PDB entry 5FKU | electron microscopy, 8.34 A resolution (very low resolution: no residue pairs are listed; an interface is given only as per-side residue counts) | chains A and C of the 5 polymer chains in the assembly

# Chain A
Name: DNA polymerase III subunit alpha
From: Escherichia coli K-12
Notes: EC 2.7.7.7
UniProtKB: P10443 (DPO3A_ECOLI); residue numbers follow UniProt; this construct covers 1-1160
Sequence (1160 residues; row label = number of the first residue in the row):
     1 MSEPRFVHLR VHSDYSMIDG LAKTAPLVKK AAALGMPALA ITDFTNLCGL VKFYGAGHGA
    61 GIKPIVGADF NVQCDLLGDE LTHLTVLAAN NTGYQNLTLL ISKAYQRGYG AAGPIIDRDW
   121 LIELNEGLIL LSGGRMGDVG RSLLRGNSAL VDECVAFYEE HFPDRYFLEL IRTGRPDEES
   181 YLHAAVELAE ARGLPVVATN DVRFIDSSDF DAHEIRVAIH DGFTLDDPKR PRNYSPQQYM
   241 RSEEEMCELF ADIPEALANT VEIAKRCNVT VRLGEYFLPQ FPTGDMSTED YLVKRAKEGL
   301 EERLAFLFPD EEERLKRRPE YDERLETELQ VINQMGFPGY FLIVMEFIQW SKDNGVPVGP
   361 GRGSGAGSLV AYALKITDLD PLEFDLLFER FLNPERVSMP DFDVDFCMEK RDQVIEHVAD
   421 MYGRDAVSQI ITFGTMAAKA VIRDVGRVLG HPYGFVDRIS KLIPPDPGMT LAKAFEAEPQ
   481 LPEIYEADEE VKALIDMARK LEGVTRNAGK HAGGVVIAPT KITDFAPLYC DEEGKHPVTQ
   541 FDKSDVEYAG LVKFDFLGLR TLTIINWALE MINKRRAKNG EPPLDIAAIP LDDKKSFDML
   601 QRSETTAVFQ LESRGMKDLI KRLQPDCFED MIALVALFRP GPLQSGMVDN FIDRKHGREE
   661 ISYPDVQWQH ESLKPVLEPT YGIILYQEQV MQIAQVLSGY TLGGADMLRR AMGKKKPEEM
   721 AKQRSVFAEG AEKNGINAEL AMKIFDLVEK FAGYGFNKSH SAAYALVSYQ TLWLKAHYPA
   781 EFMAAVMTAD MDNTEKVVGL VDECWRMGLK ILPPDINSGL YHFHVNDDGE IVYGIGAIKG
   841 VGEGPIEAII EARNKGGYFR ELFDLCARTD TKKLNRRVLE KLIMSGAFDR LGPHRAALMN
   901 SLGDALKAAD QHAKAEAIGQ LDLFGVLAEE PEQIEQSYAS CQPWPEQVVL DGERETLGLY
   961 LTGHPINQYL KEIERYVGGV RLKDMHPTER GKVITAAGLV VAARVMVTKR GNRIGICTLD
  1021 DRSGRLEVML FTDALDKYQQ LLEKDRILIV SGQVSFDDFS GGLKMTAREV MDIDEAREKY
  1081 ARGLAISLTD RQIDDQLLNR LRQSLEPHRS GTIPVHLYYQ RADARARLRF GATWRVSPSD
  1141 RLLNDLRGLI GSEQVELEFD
Not modelled in the structure: 927-937
Differences from the reference sequence: engineered mutation Leu-921 (Ala in P10443), Leu-923 (Met in P10443)
Swiss-Prot annotation at these positions:
  - mutagenesis: Gln-920 to Phe-924 (Loss of interaction with beta sliding clamp (dnaN))

# Chain C
Name: DNA polymerase III subunit beta
From: Escherichia coli K-12
Notes: EC 2.7.7.7
UniProtKB: P0A988 (DPO3B_ECOLI); residues 1-366 here = UniProt positions 1-366
Sequence (366 residues; row label = number of the first residue in the row):
     1 MKFTVEREHL LKPLQQVSGP LGGRPTLPIL GNLLLQVADG TLSLTGTDLE MEMVARVALV
    61 QPHEPGATTV PARKFFDICR GLPEGAEIAV QLEGERMLVR SGRSRFSLST LPAADFPNLD
   121 DWQSEVEFTL PQATMKRLIE ATQFSMAHQD VRYYLNGMLF ETEGEELRTV ATDGHRLAVC
   181 SMPIGQSLPS HSVIVPRKGV IELMRMLDGG DNPLRVQIGS NNIRAHVGDF IFTSKLVDGR
   241 FPDYRRVLPK NPDKHLEAGC DLLKQAFARA AILSNEKFRG VRLYVSENQL KITANNPEQE
   301 EAEEILDVTY SGAEMEIGFN VSYVLDVLNA LKCENVRMML TDSVSSVQIE DAASQSAAYV
   361 VMPMRL
Swiss-Prot annotation at these positions:
  - binding site (DNA): Arg-24, Arg-73, Gln-149, Tyr-153, Tyr-154
  - mutagenesis: Arg-24 (R24A: Mild defect in DNA replication, impaired loading of clamp on DNA, polymerase speed is wild-type. More severe replication defect and very poor clamp loading; when associated with A-149), Gly-66 (G66E: In dnaN159; a temperature- and UV-sensitive mutation, displays altered DNA polymerase usage, chronically induced SOS response; when associated with A-174), Ala-133 (A133T: Reduction of synthesis of beta*, probably due to mutation of its promoter), Met-135 (M135L: 3-fold reduction of synthesis of beta*, probably due to loss of its start codon), Met-146 (M146L: No effect on synthesis of beta*), Gln-149 (Q149A: Mild defect in DNA replication, impaired loading of clamp on DNA, polymerase speed is wild-type. More severe replication defect and very poor clamp loading; when associated with A-24), Tyr-153 to Tyr-154 (Very poor loading of clamp on DNA, polymerase speed is wild-type), Gly-174 (G174A: In dnaN159; a temperature- and UV-sensitive mutation, displays altered DNA polymerase usage, chronically induced SOS response; when associated with A-66), Gln-265 to Leu-366 (In dnaN806; temperature sensitive), Ile-272 to Leu-273 (Monomeric in solution, binds very tightly to subunit delta (holA). The monomer binds tightly to linear and circular DNA. Cannot bind both Pol III and IV simultaneously)

# Interface between chain A and chain C
At this resolution (8 A) residue pairs are not listed: 8 residues of chain A and 14 of chain C lie at the interface.
The authors on this interface:
  - interface residues, chain A: Gln-920(A)

# Summary
The interface between chain A and chain C involves 8 residues on one side and 14 on the other. From UniProt: 3
mutagenesis sites on chain A; 5 DNA-binding residues and 13 mutagenesis sites on chain C. From the paper: the
interface residue Gln-920(A).
Here chain A is DNA polymerase III subunit alpha and chain C is DNA polymerase III subunit beta, both from
Escherichia coli K-12. Entry 5FKU (cryo-EM structure of the E. coli replicative DNA polymerase complex in DNA
free state (DNA polymerase ...) was determined by electron microscopy together with 5FKV and 5FKW from the
same study.
